PDB entry 7PQP | electron microscopy, 4.10 A resolution (low resolution: residue-level contacts below are approximate; hydrogen-bond / salt-bridge calls are withheld) | chains C and O of the 15 polymer chains in the assembly

[Chain C]
Protein: Tubulin beta chain
Organism: Sus scrofa
UniProtKB: P02554 (TBB_PIG); residue numbers follow UniProt; this construct covers 1-445
Chain sequence (445 residues; row label = number of the first residue in the row):
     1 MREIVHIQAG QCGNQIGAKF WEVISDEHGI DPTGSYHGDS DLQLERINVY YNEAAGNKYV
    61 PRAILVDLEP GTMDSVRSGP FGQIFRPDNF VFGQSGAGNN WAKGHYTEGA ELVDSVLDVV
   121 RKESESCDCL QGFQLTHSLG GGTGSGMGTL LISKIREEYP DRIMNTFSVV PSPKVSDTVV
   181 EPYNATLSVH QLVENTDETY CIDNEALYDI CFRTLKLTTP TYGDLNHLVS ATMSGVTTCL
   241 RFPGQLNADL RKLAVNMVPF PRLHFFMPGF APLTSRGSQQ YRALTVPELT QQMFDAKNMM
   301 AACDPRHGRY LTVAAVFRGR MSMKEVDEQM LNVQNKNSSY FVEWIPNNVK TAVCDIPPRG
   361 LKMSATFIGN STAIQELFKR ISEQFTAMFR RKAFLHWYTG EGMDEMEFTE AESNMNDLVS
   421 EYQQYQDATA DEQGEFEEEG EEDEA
Residues lining bound ligands:
  - GDP (guanosine-5'-diphosphate): Gly-10, Gln-11, Cys-12, Gln-15, Ile-16, Ser-138, Gly-141, Gly-142, Thr-143, Gly-144, Val-169, Asp-177, Glu-181, Asn-204, Leu-207, Tyr-222, Asn-226
  - GTP (guanosine-5'-triphosphate): Leu-246, Asn-247, Lys-252, Lys-350
UniProt features mapped onto this chain:
  - motif: Met-1 to Ile-4 (MREI motif)
  - binding site (GTP): Gln-11, Glu-69, Ser-138, Gly-142, Thr-143, Gly-144, Asn-204, Asn-226
  - binding site (Mg(2+)): Glu-69
  - modified residue: Ser-40 (Phosphoserine), Lys-58 (N6-acetyllysine), Ser-172 (Phosphoserine), Thr-285 (Phosphothreonine), Thr-290 (Phosphothreonine), Arg-318 (Omega-N-methylarginine), Glu-438 (5-glutamyl polyglutamate)
  - cross-link (Glycyl lysine isopeptide (Lys-Gly)): Lys-58 (interchain with G-Cter in ubiquitin), Lys-324 (interchain with G-Cter in ubiquitin)
  - natural variant: His-37 (H37V: In 2nd form), Asn-48 (N48S: In 2nd form), Ala-55 to Asn-57 (sequence variant, change not given here; In 2nd form), Ser-275 (S275A: In 2nd form)

[Chain O]
Protein: Isoform Tau-F of Microtubule-associated protein tau
Organism: Homo sapiens
UniProtKB: P10636 (TAU_HUMAN), isoform P10636-8; residues 202-395 here = UniProt positions 202-395
Chain sequence (194 residues; row label = number of the first residue in the row):
   202 SPGTPGSRSR TPSLPTPPTR EPKKVAVVRT PPKSPSSAKS RLQTAPVPMP DLKNVKSKIG
   262 STENLKHQPG GGKVQIINKK LDLSNVQSKC GSKDNIKHVP GGGSVQIVYK PVDLSKVTSK
   322 CGSLGNIHHK PGGGQVEVKS EKLDFKDRVQ SKIGSLDNIT HVPGGGNKKI ETHKLTFREN
   382 AKAKTDHGAE IVYK
UniProt features mapped onto this chain:
  - modified residue: Ser-214 (Phosphoserine)
  - glycosylation: Lys-383 (N-linked (Glc) (glycation) lysine)
What the authors report for this chain:
  - conformationally variable residues: Lys-340
  - post-translational modification sites: Ser-235, Ser-241, Ser-262, Lys-311, Lys-340
  - post-translational modification sites: Ser-237, Ser-258, Lys-274, Lys-280, Lys-281, Ser-289, Ser-324, Ser-356 (citing earlier work)
  - post-translational modification sites: Lys-234, Lys-240, Lys-259, Lys-290, Lys-321, Lys-353, Lys-370, Lys-375 (proposed by the authors, not directly observed)

[How chain C and chain O interact]
Residue-residue contacts - 22 pairs, chain C then chain O:
  Phe-260(C) with Pro-247(O)
  Thr-386(C) with Lys-240(O)
  Phe-389(C) with Pro-236(O)
  Arg-390(C) with Ser-235(O); Pro-236(O)
  Arg-391(C) with Lys-234(O); Ser-235(O)
  Lys-392(C) with Lys-234(O)
  Glu-412(C) with Lys-240(O)
  Asn-416(C) with Arg-242(O)
  Ser-420(C) with Arg-242(O); Gln-244(O)
  Gln-424(C) with Gln-244(O); Thr-245(O); Ala-246(O)
  Tyr-425(C) with Ala-246(O)
  Asp-431(C) with Pro-251(O)
  Glu-432(C) with Met-250(O); Asp-252(O)
  Gln-433(C) with Val-248(O); Pro-249(O); Met-250(O)
Interface residues without a listed pair, chain C (18 interface residues in all): Val-419, Gln-423, Ala-430, Glu-435
Interface residues without a listed pair, chain O (15 interface residues in all): Leu-243

[Summary]
18 residues of chain C face 15 of chain O across their interface. Bound to chain C: GDP and GTP. Curated
annotation (UniProt) lists 8 GTP-binding residues and Mg2+-binding residue Glu-69(C) on chain C. From the
paper: modification sites Ser-235(O), Ser-241(O) and Ser-262(O) among others; conformational variability at
Lys-340(O).
Chain C is Tubulin beta chain (Sus scrofa) and chain O is Isoform Tau-F of Microtubule-associated protein tau
(Homo sapiens); the structure, tau-microtubule structural ensemble based on CryoEM data, was determined by
electron microscopy, deposited together with 7PQC.
